Entry 6H9M (X-ray diffraction, 2.10 A resolution); this record covers chains B and C of the 3 polymer chains in the assembly.

Chain B (and C):
Molecule: Coiled-coil domain-containing protein 90B, mitochondrial, General control protein GCN4
From: Homo sapiens
Notes: chain C of this document is another copy of the same molecule, construct and numbering; everything in this record applies to it too
UniProtKB: chimeric construct of Q9GZT6, P03069: residues 43-126 from Q9GZT6 (CC90B_HUMAN) positions 43-126 (same numbers); residues 127-157 from P03069 positions 251-281 (UniProt number = residue number + 124)
Sequence (118 residues; row label = number of the first residue in the row):
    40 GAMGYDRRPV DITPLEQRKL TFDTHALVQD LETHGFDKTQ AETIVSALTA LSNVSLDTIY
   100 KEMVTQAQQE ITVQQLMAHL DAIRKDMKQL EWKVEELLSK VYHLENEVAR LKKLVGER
Disordered / not traced: 40-61, 156-157
Differences from the reference sequence: expression tag (40-42); engineered mutation Trp131 (Asp255 in P03069), Val140 (Asn264 in P03069)

Chain B / chain C interface:
Contacting residue pairs (67):
  Phe75(B) with Phe75(C), hydrophobic
  Thr78(B) with His73(C), hydrogen bond (side chain-backbone)
  Gln79(B) with His73(C); Gly74(C), hydrogen bond (side chain-backbone); Phe75(C)
  Thr82(B) with Asp69(C); His73(C)
  Ile83(B) with Phe75(C), hydrophobic
  Ala86(B) with Leu87(C)
  Leu90(B) with Leu66(C), hydrophobic; Leu87(C), hydrophobic; Thr88(C)
  Ser94(B) with Ser91(C)
  Thr97(B) with Tyr99(C)
  Ile98(B) with Leu95(C), hydrophobic; Ile98(C), hydrophobic; Tyr99(C), hydrophobic
  Lys100(B) with Gln105(C)
  Glu101(B) with Tyr99(C), hydrogen bond; Thr104(C); Gln105(C), hydrogen bond (backbone-backbone)
  Met102(B) with Ile98(C); Tyr99(C), hydrophobic; Met102(C), hydrophobic; Val103(C); Thr104(C); Gln105(C), hydrogen bond (backbone-side chain)
  Val103(B) with Val103(C), hydrogen bond (backbone-backbone); Thr104(C); Gln108(C)
  Gln107(B) with Gln105(C), hydrogen bond
  Thr111(B) with Gln108(C); Val112(C)
  Leu115(B) with Met116(C), hydrophobic
  His118(B) with Met116(C); Leu119(C)
  Leu119(B) with Leu119(C), hydrophobic
  Ala121(B) with Arg123(C), hydrogen bond (backbone-side chain)
  Ile122(B) with Leu119(C), hydrophobic; Ile122(C), hydrophobic; Arg123(C); Met126(C)
  Asp125(B) with Arg123(C), salt bridge; Met126(C)
  Met126(B) with Met126(C)
  Leu129(B) with Met126(C); Leu129(C), hydrophobic; Glu130(C)
  Lys132(B) with Glu130(C), salt bridge; Val133(C); Glu134(C), salt bridge
  Val133(B) with Val133(C), hydrophobic
  Glu135(B) with Leu137(C)
  Leu136(B) with Leu136(C), hydrophobic; Leu137(C), hydrophobic; Val140(C), hydrophobic
  Lys139(B) with Val140(C); Glu144(C)
  Val140(B) with Val140(C), hydrophobic
  Leu143(B) with Val140(C), hydrophobic; Glu144(C)
  Glu146(B) with Val147(C); Lys151(C), salt bridge
  Val147(B) with Val147(C), hydrophobic
  Leu150(B) with Val147(C), hydrophobic; Lys151(C)
  Val154(B) with Val154(C), hydrophobic
Other interface residues (no listed pair), chain B (39 interface residues in all): Leu87, Ala89, Arg149, Leu153
Other interface residues (no listed pair), chain C (38 interface residues in all): Leu70, Ile83, Leu115, Leu143, Leu150

In short:
The interface between chain B and chain C involves 39 residues on one side and 38 on the other, with 8
hydrogen bonds and 4 salt bridges. Polar contacts include Asp125(B)-Arg123(C), Lys132(B)-Glu130(C) and
Lys132(B)-Glu134(C).
Chain B and chain C are both Coiled-coil domain-containing protein 90B, mitochondrial, General control protein
GCN4 (Homo sapiens); the structure, Coiled-coil domain-containing protein 90B residues 43-125 from Homo
sapiens fused to a GCN4 adaptor, was determined by X-ray diffraction (same publication as 6H9L).
